Entry 8YV3 (X-ray diffraction, 1.68 A resolution); this record covers chains A and C of the 3 polymer chains in the assembly.

# Chain A
Name: Collagen alpha-1(I) chain
UniProt: P02452 (CO1A1_HUMAN); residues 1-30 here correspond to UniProt positions 1080-1109 (UniProt number = residue number + 1079)
Chain sequence (31 residues; numbered 0 to 30; the number before each row is that of its first residue; numbering starts at 0):
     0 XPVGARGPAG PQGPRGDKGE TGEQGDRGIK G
Differences from the reference sequence: acetylation (0)
Modified / non-standard residues: ACE (acetyl group) at position 0
UniProt features mapped onto this chain:
  - motif: R14 to D16 (Cell attachment site)
  - modified residue (5-hydroxylysine): K17, K29
  - glycosylation: K29 (O-linked (Gal...) hydroxylysine)

# Chain C
Name: Collagen alpha-2(I) chain
UniProt: P08123 (CO1A2_HUMAN); residues 1-30 here correspond to UniProt positions 992-1021 (UniProt number = residue number + 991)
Chain sequence (31 residues; numbered 0 to 30; the number before each row is that of its first residue; numbering starts at 0):
     0 XAVGPRGPSG PQGIRGDKGE PGEKGPRGLP G
Disordered / not traced: 0
Differences from the reference sequence: acetylation (0)
Modified / non-standard residues: ACE (acetyl group) at position 0; P20 (4-hydroxyproline; HYP); P29 (4-hydroxyproline; HYP)

# How chain A and chain C interact
Contacting residue pairs - 62 pairs, chain A then chain C:
  ACE_0(A) - G3(C)
  ACE_0(A) - P4(C)
  P1(A) - G3(C)
  V2(A) - P4(C)
  G3(A) - P4(C)  hydrogen bond (backbone-backbone)
  G3(A) - G6(C)
  G3(A) - P7(C)
  A4(A) - G6(C)
  R5(A) - P7(C)
  R5(A) - S8(C)  hydrogen bond (side chain-backbone)
  R5(A) - G9(C)
  R5(A) - P10(C)
  G6(A) - P7(C)  hydrogen bond (backbone-backbone)
  G6(A) - G9(C)
  G6(A) - P10(C)
  P7(A) - G9(C)
  A8(A) - P10(C)
  G9(A) - P10(C)  hydrogen bond (backbone-backbone)
  G9(A) - G12(C)
  P10(A) - G12(C)
  Q11(A) - I13(C)
  Q11(A) - R14(C)  hydrogen bond (side chain-backbone)
  Q11(A) - G15(C)
  Q11(A) - D16(C)  hydrogen bond
  G12(A) - I13(C)  hydrogen bond (backbone-backbone)
  G12(A) - G15(C)
  P13(A) - G15(C)
  R14(A) - D16(C)  salt bridge
  R14(A) - K17(C)  hydrogen bond (side chain-backbone)
  R14(A) - G18(C)
  R14(A) - E19(C)  salt bridge
  G15(A) - D16(C)  hydrogen bond (backbone-backbone)
  G15(A) - G18(C)
  D16(A) - G18(C)
  K17(A) - E19(C)
  K17(A) - P20(C)
  K17(A) - E22(C)  salt bridge
  G18(A) - E19(C)  hydrogen bond (backbone-backbone)
  G18(A) - G21(C)
  E19(A) - G21(C)
  T20(A) - E22(C)
  T20(A) - K23(C)
  T20(A) - G24(C)
  G21(A) - E22(C)  hydrogen bond (backbone-backbone)
  G21(A) - G24(C)
  G21(A) - P25(C)
  E22(A) - G24(C)
  E22(A) - P25(C)
  Q23(A) - P25(C)
  Q23(A) - R26(C)  hydrogen bond (side chain-backbone)
  Q23(A) - G27(C)
  Q23(A) - L28(C)
  G24(A) - P25(C)  hydrogen bond (backbone-backbone)
  G24(A) - G27(C)
  D25(A) - G27(C)
  R26(A) - L28(C)
  R26(A) - P29(C)  hydrogen bond (side chain-backbone)
  R26(A) - G30(C)  hydrogen bond (side chain-backbone)
  G27(A) - L28(C)  hydrogen bond (backbone-backbone)
  G27(A) - G30(C)
  I28(A) - G30(C)
  K29(A) - G30(C)
Interface residues without a listed pair, chain A (31 interface residues in all): G30
Interface residues without a listed pair, chain C (29 interface residues in all): V2, R5, Q11

# Summary
31 residues of chain A and 29 residues of chain C are in contact, with 16 hydrogen bonds and 3 salt bridges.
Polar pairs include R14(A)-D16(C), R14(A)-E19(C) and K17(A)-E22(C).
Chain A is Collagen alpha-1(I) chain and chain C is Collagen alpha-2(I) chain; the structure, The heterotrimer
structure of peptides derived from human collagen type I, was determined by X-ray diffraction.
